PDB entry 3E54 | X-ray diffraction, 2.50 A resolution | chains A and F of the 6 polymer chains in the assembly

== Chain A ==
Molecule: RRNA intron-encoded endonuclease
Source organism: Vulcanisaeta distributa
Notes: EC 3.1.-.-
UniProt: Q6L703 (Q6L703_9CREN); residue numbers follow UniProt; this construct covers 1-169
Chain sequence (169 residues; numbered 1 to 169; the number before each row is that of its first residue):
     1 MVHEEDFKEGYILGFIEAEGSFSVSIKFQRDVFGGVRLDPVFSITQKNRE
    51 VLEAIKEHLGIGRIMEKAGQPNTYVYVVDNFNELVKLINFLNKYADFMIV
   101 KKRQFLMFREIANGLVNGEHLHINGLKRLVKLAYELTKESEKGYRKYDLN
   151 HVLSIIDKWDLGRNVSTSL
Disordered / not traced: 1-3, 163-169
Sequence notes: engineered mutation Met65 (Ile in Q6L703), Met107 (Ile in Q6L703)

== Chain F ==
Molecule: 9-nt DNA strand
Sequence (9 nucleotides; each row starts with the number of its first residue):
   614 GAGAGTCAG

== Chain A / chain F interface ==
Pairs across the interface - 37 pairs, chain A then chain F:
  Ala18(A) with DG614(F), phosphate contact
  Glu19(A) with DG614(F), sugar contact
  Gly20(A) with DG614(F), sugar contact; DA615(F), phosphate contact
  Ser21(A) with DG614(F), sugar contact; DA615(F), hydrogen bond to the phosphate
  Phe22(A) with DA615(F), phosphate contact
  Ser23(A) with DA615(F), sugar contact; DG616(F), hydrogen bond to the phosphate
  Val24(A) with DG616(F), phosphate contact
  Ser25(A) with DG616(F), sugar contact; DA617(F), hydrogen bond to the base
  Ile26(A) with DA617(F), hydrogen bond to the phosphate; DG618(F), phosphate contact
  Lys27(A) with DA617(F), base contact; DG618(F), hydrogen bond to the base; DT619(F), base contact
  Phe28(A) with DG618(F), hydrogen bond to the phosphate
  Gln29(A) with DT619(F), base contact; DC620(F), hydrogen bond to the base
  Arg37(A) with DT619(F), hydrogen bond to the base; DC620(F), base contact
  Thr45(A) with DG614(F), base contact
  Lys67(A) with DG614(F), hydrogen bond to the base; DA615(F), base contact
  Lys101(A) with DA615(F), salt bridge to the phosphate
  Thr137(A) with DG616(F), hydrogen bond to the phosphate
  Ser140(A) with DA615(F), phosphate contact
  Lys142(A) with DG614(F), salt bridge to the phosphate; DA615(F), sugar contact
  Gly143(A) with DA615(F), phosphate contact; DG616(F), phosphate contact
  Tyr144(A) with DA615(F), base contact; DG616(F), sugar contact
  Arg145(A) with DG616(F), sugar contact; DA617(F), salt bridge to the phosphate
  Lys146(A) with DA617(F), hydrogen bond to the phosphate
Other interface residues (no listed pair), chain A (25 interface residues in all): Glu141, Tyr147

== Overview ==
25 residues of chain A face 7 of chain F across their interface; the contacts include 11 hydrogen bonds and 3
salt bridges. Polar pairs include Ser25(A)-DA617(F), Lys27(A)-DG618(F) and Gln29(A)-DC620(F).
Chain A is RRNA intron-encoded endonuclease (Vulcanisaeta distributa) and chain F is a 9-nt DNA strand; the
structure, Archaeal Intron-encoded Homing Endonuclease I-Vdi141I Complexed With DNA, was determined by X-ray
diffraction.
